PDB entry 9FZ7 | X-ray diffraction, 1.80 A resolution | chain A

Chain A:
Protein: Peptidoglycan D, D-transpeptidase FtsI
Organism: Pseudomonas aeruginosa
Notes: EC 3.4.16.4
UniProtKB: G3XD46 (FTSI_PSEAE); residues 3-513 here correspond to UniProt positions 52-562 (UniProt number = residue number + 49)
Sequence (517 residues; numbered 1 to 517 plus 1 insertion-coded residue; 1 number in that range is skipped by the numbering (no residue carries it; nothing is unmodelled there); the number before each row is that of its first residue):
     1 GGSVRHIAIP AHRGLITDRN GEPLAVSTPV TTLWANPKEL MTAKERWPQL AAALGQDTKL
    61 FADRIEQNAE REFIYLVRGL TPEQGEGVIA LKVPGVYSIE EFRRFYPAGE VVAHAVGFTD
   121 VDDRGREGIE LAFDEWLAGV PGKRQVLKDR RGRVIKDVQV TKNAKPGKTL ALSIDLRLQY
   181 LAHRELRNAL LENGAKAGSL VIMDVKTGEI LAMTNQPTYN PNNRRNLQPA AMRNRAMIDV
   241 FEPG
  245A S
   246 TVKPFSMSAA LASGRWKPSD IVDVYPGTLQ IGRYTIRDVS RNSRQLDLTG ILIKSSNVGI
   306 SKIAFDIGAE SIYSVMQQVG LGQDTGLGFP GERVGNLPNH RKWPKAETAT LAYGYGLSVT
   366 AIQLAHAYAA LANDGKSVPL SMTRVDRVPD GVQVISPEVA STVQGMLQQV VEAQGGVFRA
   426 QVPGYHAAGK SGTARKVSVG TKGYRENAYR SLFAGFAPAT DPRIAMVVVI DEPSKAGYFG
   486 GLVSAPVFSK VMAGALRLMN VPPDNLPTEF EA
Disordered / not traced: 443-450
Sequence notes: expression tag (1-2, 514-517)
Covalent attachments: acylated ceftazidime (CAZ) linked to Ser245A
Residues lining bound ligands: acylated ceftazidime (CAZ): Glu242, Gly244, Lys248, Val284, Ser300, Asn302, Tyr358, Gly359, Tyr360, Lys435, Ser436, Gly437, Thr438, Ala439, Arg440, Tyr454, Phe484, Gly485, Gly486
Reported in the primary citation:
  - catalytic residues: Ser245A
  - binding site for acylated ceftazidime: Glu242, Ser245A, Ser300, Asn302, Ser436, Thr438, Arg440

Overview:
Covalently linked acylated ceftazidime: at Ser245A. The paper reports the catalytic residue Ser245A; a binding
site for acylated ceftazidime at Glu242, Ser245A and Ser300 among others.
Chain A is Peptidoglycan D, D-transpeptidase FtsI (Pseudomonas aeruginosa); the structure, Pseudomonas
aeruginosa penicillin binding protein 3 in complex with cefiderocol, was determined by X-ray diffraction,
deposited together with 9FZ8, 9FZE, 9FZO and 9FZP.
